3WO4 - chains B and C of the 3 polymer chains in the assembly; structure by X-ray diffraction, 3.10 A resolution.

# Chain B
Molecule: Interleukin-18 receptor 1
Source organism: Homo sapiens
UniProt: Q13478 (IL18R_HUMAN); numbering as in UniProt (aligned over 20-329)
Sequence (312 residues; each row starts with the number of its first residue; note: 20 numbers in that range are skipped by the numbering (no residue carries them; nothing is unmodelled there); numbers below 1 keep their minus sign (Gly-2 is residue -2)):
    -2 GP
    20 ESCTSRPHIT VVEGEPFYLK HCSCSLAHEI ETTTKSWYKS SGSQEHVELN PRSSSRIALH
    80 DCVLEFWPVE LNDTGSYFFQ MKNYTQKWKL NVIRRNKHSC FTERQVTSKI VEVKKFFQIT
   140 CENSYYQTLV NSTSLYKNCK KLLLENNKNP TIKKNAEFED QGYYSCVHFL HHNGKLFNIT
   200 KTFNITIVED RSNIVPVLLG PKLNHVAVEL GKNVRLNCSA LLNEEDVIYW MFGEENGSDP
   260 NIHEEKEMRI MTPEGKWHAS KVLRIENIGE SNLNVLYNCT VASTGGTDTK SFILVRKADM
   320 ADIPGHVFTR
Disordered / not traced: 319-329
Differences from the reference sequence: expression tag (-2 to -1)
Swiss-Prot annotation at these positions:
  - glycosylation (N-linked (GlcNAc...) asparagine): Asn91, Asn102, Asn150, Asn197, Asn203, Asn236, Asn255, Asn297
  - natural variant: Ala317 (deletion)
  - mutagenesis: Asn297 (N297Q: Decreases the affinity for IL18 suggesting that the N-linked glycosylation contributes to ligand recognition)
Cystine bridges: Cys22-Cys41, Cys43-Cys81, Cys119-Cys158, Cys140-Cys185, Cys237-Cys298
Glycans and other covalent adducts: N-acetylglucosamine (NAG) linked to Asn91, Asn102, Asn203, Asn236; glycan linked to Asn150, Asn197, Asn297
Reported in the primary citation:
  - post-translational modification sites: Asn91, Asn236, Asn297
  - mutagenesis - N236Q: unchanged binding to Interleukin-18 receptor accessory protein (chain C)
  - mutagenesis - N297Q: decreased binding to Interleukin-18

# Chain C
Molecule: Interleukin-18 receptor accessory protein
Source organism: Homo sapiens
UniProt: O95256 (I18RA_HUMAN); numbering as in UniProt (aligned over 15-356)
Sequence (344 residues; numbered -2 to 356; 15 numbers in that range are skipped by the numbering (no residue carries them; nothing is unmodelled there); the number before each row is that of its first residue; numbers below 1 keep their minus sign (Gly-2 is residue -2)):
    -2 GP
    15 ERIKGFNISG CSTKKLLWTY STRSEEEFVL FCDLPEPQKS HFCHRNRLSP KQVPEHLPFM
    75 GSNDLSDVQW YQQPSNGDPL EDIRKSYPHI IQDKCTLHFL TPGVNNSGSY ICRPKMIKSP
   135 YDVACCVKMI LEVKPQTNAS CEYSASHKQD LLLGSTGSIS CPSLSCQSDA QSPAVTWYKN
   195 GKLLSVERSN RIVVDEVYDY HQGTYVCDYT QSDTVSSWTV RAVVQVRTIV GDTKLKPDIL
   255 DPVEDTLEVE LGKPLTISCK ARFGFERVFN PVIKWYIKDS DLEWEVSVPE AKSIKSTLKD
   315 EIIERNIILE KVTQRDLRRK FVCFVQNSIG NTTQSVQLKE KR
Disordered / not traced: -2 to -1, 15-29, 55-101, 128-137
Differences from the reference sequence: expression tag (-2 to -1)
Swiss-Prot annotation at these positions:
  - glycosylation (N-linked (GlcNAc...) asparagine): Asn21, Asn119, Asn152, Asn345
  - mutagenesis: Glu15 to Pro176 (Impairs IL18 receptor signaling via NF-kappa-B), Leu167 (L167A: Decreases binding to the preformed binary complex of IL18 and IL18R1), Glu210 (E210A: Decreases binding to the preformed binary complex of IL18 and IL18R1. Impairs IL18 receptor signaling via NF-kappa-B; when associated with A-212 and A-214), Tyr212 (Y212A: Abolishes binding to the preformed binary complex of IL18 and IL18R1. Impairs IL18 receptor signaling via NF-kappa-B; when associated with A-210 and A-214), Tyr214 (Y214A: Decreases binding to the preformed binary complex of IL18 and IL18R1. Impairs IL18 receptor signaling via NF-kappa-B; when associated with A-210 and A-212), Lys313 (K313A: Decreases binding to the preformed binary complex of IL18 and IL18R1. Decreases IL18 receptor signaling via NF-kappa-B)
Cystine bridges: Cys46-Cys126, Cys155-Cys180, Cys175-Cys221, Cys273-Cys337
Glycans and other covalent adducts: N-acetylglucosamine (NAG) linked to Asn119, Asn152, Asn345
Reported in the primary citation:
  - binding site for N-acetylglucosamine: Asp259
  - mutagenesis - E210A/Y212A/Y214A: abolished signaling with Interleukin-18
  - mutagenesis - E210A, Y212A, K313A: decreased signaling with Interleukin-18
  - mutagenesis - L167A, Y214A: decreased binding to Interleukin-18

# Chain B / chain C interface
Contacting residue pairs - 32 pairs, chain B then chain C:
  Lys133(B) - Ser169(C)
  Lys134(B) - Leu167(C)  hydrogen bond (side chain-backbone)
  Lys134(B) - Gly168(C)
  Phe135(B) - Gly168(C)  hydrogen bond (backbone-backbone)
  Phe135(B) - Ser169(C)
  Phe135(B) - Thr170(C)
  Phe135(B) - Asp209(C)
  Phe135(B) - Glu210(C)
  Lys172(B) - Asp209(C)  salt bridge
  Asn174(B) - Ser169(C)
  Asn174(B) - Thr170(C)  hydrogen bond (side chain-backbone)
  Asp209(B) - Lys248(C)  salt bridge
  Asn212(B) - Lys313(C)
  Ile213(B) - Arg276(C)
  Val214(B) - Arg276(C)  hydrogen bond (backbone-side chain)
  Val214(B) - Asp314(C)
  Val216(B) - Leu254(C)  hydrophobic
  Val216(B) - Arg276(C)
  Leu218(B) - Leu254(C)
  Leu218(B) - Val257(C)  hydrophobic
  Gly219(B) - Leu254(C)  hydrogen bond (backbone-backbone)
  Gly219(B) - Asp255(C)
  Gly219(B) - Val257(C)
  Pro220(B) - Asp255(C)
  Leu240(B) - Asp252(C)
  Leu240(B) - Arg276(C)
  Glu273(B) - Leu249(C)
  Glu273(B) - Lys250(C)  salt bridge
  Lys275(B) - Leu249(C)
  Lys275(B) - Lys250(C)  hydrogen bond (side chain-backbone)
  Lys275(B) - Pro251(C)
  Lys275(B) - Asp252(C)  salt bridge
Also at the interface, not in a pair above, chain B (18 interface residues in all): Lys173, Pro215
Also at the interface, not in a pair above, chain C (19 interface residues in all): Leu166, Ile253
From the paper, about this interface:
  - interface residues, chain B: Phe135(B)

# Summary
Chain B and chain C form an interface of 18 and 19 residues respectively; the contacts include 6 hydrogen
bonds and 4 salt bridges. Polar contacts include Lys172(B)-Asp209(C), Asp209(B)-Lys248(C) and
Glu273(B)-Lys250(C). From the paper: a binding site for N-acetylglucosamine at Asp259(C); E210A, Y212A and
K313A of chain C reduce signaling with Interleukin-18; 8 substitutions were tested in all.
Here chain B is Interleukin-18 receptor 1 and chain C is Interleukin-18 receptor accessory protein, both from
Homo sapiens. Entry 3WO4 (Crystal structure of the IL-18 signaling ternary complex) was determined by X-ray
diffraction (same publication as 3WO2).
